PDB entry 7AF5 | electron microscopy, 2.96 A resolution | chains J and N of the 9 polymer chains in the assembly

== Chain J ==
Name: 30S ribosomal protein S10
Organism: Escherichia coli
UniProt: C3SQT7 (C3SQT7_ECOLX); numbering as in UniProt (aligned over 1-103)
Chain sequence (103 residues; numbered 1 to 103; the number before each row is that of its first residue):
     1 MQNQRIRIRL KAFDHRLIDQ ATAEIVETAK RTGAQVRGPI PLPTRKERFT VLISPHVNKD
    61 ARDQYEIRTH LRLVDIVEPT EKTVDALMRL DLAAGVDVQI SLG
Disordered / not traced: 1-3, 103

== Chain N ==
Name: 30S ribosomal protein S14
Organism: Escherichia coli
UniProt: C3SR07 (C3SR07_ECOLX); residue numbers follow UniProt; this construct covers 1-101
Chain sequence (101 residues; each row starts with the number of its first residue):
     1 MAKQSMKARE VKRVALADKY FAKRAELKAI ISDVNASDED RWNAVLKLQT LPRDSSPSRQ
    61 RNRCRQTGRP HGFLRKFGLS RIKVREAAMR GEIPGLKKAS W
Disordered / not traced: 1

== Interface between chain J and chain N ==
Contacting residue pairs (29; chain J residue first):
  F13(J) - P94(N)
  F13(J) - G95(N)
  E47(J) - K76(N)  salt bridge
  R48(J) - W101(N)
  F49(J) - K76(N)
  F49(J) - F77(N)  hydrophobic
  F49(J) - L96(N)  hydrophobic
  V51(J) - R81(N)
  L52(J) - R81(N)  hydrogen bond (backbone-side chain)
  I53(J) - R85(N)
  S54(J) - R81(N)  hydrogen bond (backbone-side chain)
  P55(J) - R81(N)  hydrogen bond (backbone-side chain)
  D63(J) - R85(N)  salt bridge
  D63(J) - K98(N)  salt bridge
  Q64(J) - K98(N)
  Q64(J) - A99(N)  hydrogen bond (backbone-backbone)
  Y65(J) - R85(N)
  Y65(J) - M89(N)
  Y65(J) - L96(N)  hydrophobic
  Y65(J) - K97(N)
  Y65(J) - K98(N)
  Y65(J) - A99(N)
  E66(J) - G95(N)
  E66(J) - L96(N)
  E66(J) - K97(N)  hydrogen bond (backbone-backbone)
  E66(J) - A99(N)
  I67(J) - K76(N)
  I67(J) - G95(N)
  I67(J) - L96(N)  hydrophobic
Also at the interface, not in a pair above, chain J (15 interface residues in all): H56
Also at the interface, not in a pair above, chain N (16 interface residues in all): R69, L74, I82, V84

== Overview ==
15 residues of chain J and 16 residues of chain N are in contact, with 5 hydrogen bonds and 3 salt bridges.
Polar contacts include E47(J)-K76(N), D63(J)-R85(N) and D63(J)-K98(N).
Here chain J is 30S ribosomal protein S10 and chain N is 30S ribosomal protein S14, both from Escherichia
coli. Entry 7AF5 (Bacterial 30S ribosomal subunit assembly complex state I (head domain)) was determined by
electron microscopy (same publication as 7AF3, 7AF8, 7AFA, 7AFD, 7AFH, 7AFI and 17 further entries).
